PDB entry 3BTY | X-ray diffraction, 2.35 A resolution | chains C and A of the 3 polymer chains in the assembly

== Chain C ==
Molecule: 13-nt DNA strand
Sequence (13 nucleotides; numbered 1 to 13; the number before each row is that of its first residue):
     1 TCGCAGTTATACA

== Chain A ==
Protein: Alpha-ketoglutarate-dependent dioxygenase alkB homolog 2
Organism: Homo sapiens
Notes: EC 1.14.11.-
UniProtKB: Q6NS38 (ALKB2_HUMAN); residues 56-258 here = UniProt positions 56-258
Amino-acid sequence (203 residues; numbered 56 to 258; the number before each row is that of its first residue):
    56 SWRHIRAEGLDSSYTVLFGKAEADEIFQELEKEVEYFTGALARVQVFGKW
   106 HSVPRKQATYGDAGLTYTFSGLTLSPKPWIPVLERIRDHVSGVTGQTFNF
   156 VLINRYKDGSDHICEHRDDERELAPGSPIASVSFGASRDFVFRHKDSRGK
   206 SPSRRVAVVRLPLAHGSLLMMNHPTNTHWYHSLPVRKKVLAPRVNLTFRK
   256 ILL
Unresolved in the structure: 204-206
Sequence notes: engineered mutation Ser67 (Cys in Q6NS38), Ser165 (Cys in Q6NS38), Cys169 (Gly in Q6NS38), Ser192 (Cys in Q6NS38)
Swiss-Prot annotation at these positions:
  - binding site (substrate): Phe102 to Lys104, Tyr122 to Phe124, Asp174
  - binding site (2-oxoglutarate): Asn159, Tyr161, His171, His236, Arg248, Thr252, Arg254
  - binding site (Fe cation): His171, Asp173, His236
  - mutagenesis: Val101 to Gly103 (Strong decrease of activity toward N1-methyladenine adduct in both ssDNA and dsDNA substrates), Val101 (V101A: Decreases activity toward N1-methyladenine adduct in ssDNA. Has no effect on lesion repair in dsDNA; V101G: Loss of activity toward N1-methyladenine adduct in either ssDNA or dsDNA ...), Phe102 (F102A: Strong decrease of activity toward N1-methyladenine adduct. Loss of activity toward N1-methyladenine adduct in either ssDNA or dsDNA; when associated with G-101), Arg110 (R110A: Loss of activity toward N1-methyladenine adduct in either ssDNA or dsDNA), Tyr122 (Y122A: Decreases activity toward N1-methyladenine adduct in either ssDNA or dsDNA), Phe124 (F124A: Loss of activity toward N1-methyladenine adduct in either ssDNA or dsDNA), Ser125 (S125A: Strong decrease of activity toward N1-methyladenine adduct in ssDNA. Has no effect on lesion repair in dsDNA), Asp173 (D173A: Loss of activity associated with decreased rDNA transcription), Glu175 (E175A: Loss of activity), His236 (H236A: Decreases activity)
Reported in the primary citation:
  - binding site for the 13-nt DNA strand: Phe102, Tyr122, Phe124, Cys169, Asp174, Glu175
  - binding site for propane-1-thiol: Cys169
  - specificity-determining residues: Phe124, Glu175 (proposed by the authors, not directly observed)

== Interface between chain C and chain A ==
Contacting residue pairs (15):
  DT1(C) - Lys242(A)  sugar contact
  DT1(C) - Lys243(A)  phosphate contact
  DC2(C) - Val240(A)  phosphate contact
  DC2(C) - Arg241(A)  phosphate contact
  DC2(C) - Lys242(A)  hydrogen bond to the phosphate
  DC2(C) - Lys243(A)  salt bridge to the phosphate
  DG3(C) - Arg241(A)  salt bridge to the phosphate
  DT7(C) - Phe102(A)  stacking on the base
  DT8(C) - Phe102(A)  sugar contact
  DT8(C) - Gly103(A)  base contact
  DA9(C) - Gly103(A)  sugar contact
  DA9(C) - Lys104(A)  hydrogen bond to the base
  DA9(C) - Trp105(A)  base contact
  DT10(C) - Gly103(A)  sugar contact
  DA11(C) - Gln100(A)  phosphate contact
Other interface residues (no listed pair), chain C (10 interface residues in all): DC4, DA5
Other interface residues (no listed pair), chain A (12 interface residues in all): Arg198, Arg215, Pro239

== Summary ==
10 residues of chain C and 12 residues of chain A are in contact; the contacts include 2 hydrogen bonds, 2
salt bridges and 1 aromatic stacking contact. Polar pairs include DA9(C)-Lys104(A), DC2(C)-Lys242(A) and
DC2(C)-Lys243(A). From the paper: a binding site for the 13-nt DNA strand at Phe102(A), Tyr122(A) and
Phe124(A) among others; a binding site for propane-1-thiol at Cys169(A).
Chain C is a 13-nt DNA strand and chain A is Alpha-ketoglutarate-dependent dioxygenase alkB homolog 2 (Homo
sapiens); the structure, Crystal structure of human ABH2 bound to dsDNA containing 1meA through cross-linking
away from active site, was determined by X-ray diffraction, deposited together with 3BI3, 3BIE, 3BKZ, 3BTX,
3BTZ, 3BU0 and 3BUC.
